PDB entry 3CWB | X-ray diffraction, 3.51 A resolution | chains P and Q of the 20 polymer chains in the assembly

Chain P:
Name: Cytochrome b
Organism: Gallus gallus
UniProt: P18946 (CYB_CHICK); numbering as in UniProt (aligned over 1-380)
Chain sequence (380 residues; numbered 1 to 380; the number before each row is that of its first residue):
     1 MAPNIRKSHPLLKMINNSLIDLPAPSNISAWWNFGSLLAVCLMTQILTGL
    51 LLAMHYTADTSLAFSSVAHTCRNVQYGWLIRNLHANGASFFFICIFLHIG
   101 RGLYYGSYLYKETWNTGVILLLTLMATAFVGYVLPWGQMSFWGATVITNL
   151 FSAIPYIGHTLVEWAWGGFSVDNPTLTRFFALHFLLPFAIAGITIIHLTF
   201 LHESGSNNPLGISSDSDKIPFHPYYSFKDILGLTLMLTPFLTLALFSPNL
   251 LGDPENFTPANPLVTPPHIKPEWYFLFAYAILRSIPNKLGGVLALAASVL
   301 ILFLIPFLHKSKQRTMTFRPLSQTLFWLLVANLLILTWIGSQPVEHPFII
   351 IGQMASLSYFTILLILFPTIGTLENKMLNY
Unresolved in the structure: 1
UniProt features mapped onto this chain:
  - binding site (heme b): His-84, His-98, His-183, His-197
  - binding site (a ubiquinone): His-202
Bound ions: heme Fe site 1: His-84, His-183; heme Fe site 2: His-98, His-197
Residues lining bound ligands:
  - heme (HEM), molecule 1: Trp-32, Phe-34, Gly-35, Ser-36, Leu-38, Ala-39, Phe-91, Ile-95, His-98, Ile-99, Arg-101, Ser-107, Tyr-108, Thr-113, Trp-114, Gly-117, Val-118, Leu-120, Leu-121, Ile-190, Thr-194, His-197, Leu-198, Leu-201, Ser-206, Asn-207, Leu-302
  - heme (HEM), molecule 2: Leu-42, Gln-45, Ile-46, Gly-49, Leu-50, Leu-52, Ala-53, Tyr-56, Val-67, Arg-81, His-84, Ala-85, Ala-88, Leu-124, Thr-127, Ala-128, Gly-131, Tyr-132, Leu-134, Pro-135, Phe-180, His-183, Phe-184, Pro-187, Ile-190, Tyr-274
  - ICX (methyl N-[(5Z)-6-({[4-(4-iodobenzyl)phenyl]carbonyl}amino)hex-5-enoyl]glycinate): Met-125, Ala-126, Ala-128, Phe-129, Tyr-132, Trp-142, Gly-143, Val-146, Ile-147, Leu-150, Ile-269, Lys-270, Pro-271, Glu-272, Tyr-274, Phe-275, Ala-278, Tyr-279, Leu-282, Leu-295
  - UQ (Coenzyme Q10, (2Z,6E,10Z,14E,18E,22E,26Z)-isomer): Ser-18, Leu-19, Leu-22, Pro-23, Ala-24, Ile-28, Ser-36, Ala-39, Leu-198, Leu-201, His-202, Ser-206, Phe-221, Tyr-225, Asp-229
What the authors report for this chain:
  - binding site for ICX: Glu-272

Chain Q:
Name: Mitochondrial cytochrome C1, heme protein
Organism: Gallus gallus
Chain sequence (241 residues; numbered 1 to 241; the number before each row is that of its first residue):
     1 GELELHPPAFPWSHGGPLSALDHSSVRRGFQVYKQVCSACHSMDYVAFRN
    51 LIGVTHTEAEAKALAEEVEVQDGPDENGELFMRPGKISDYFPKPYPNPEA
   101 ARAANNGALPPDLSYIVNARHGGEDYVFSLLTGYCDPPAGVVVREGLHYN
   151 PYFPGQAIGMAPPIYNEILEYDDGTPATMSQIAKDVCTFLRWAAEPEHDQ
   201 RKRMGLKMLLISALLTSLLYYMKRHKWSVLKSRKMAYRPPK
Bound ions: heme c Fe: His-41, Met-160
Residues lining bound ligands: heme c (HEC): Val-32, Val-36, Cys-37, Cys-40, His-41, Asn-105, Ala-108, Leu-109, Pro-110, Pro-111, Leu-113, Ile-116, Arg-120, Tyr-126, Val-127, Leu-130, Leu-131, Phe-153, Ile-158, Gly-159, Met-160, Pro-163, Val-186

Chain P / chain Q interface:
Residue-residue contacts (46; chain P residue first):
  Ser-26(P) with Trp-227(Q)
  Ser-65(P) with Tyr-45(Q)
  Ala-68(P) with Tyr-45(Q), hydrophobic; Tyr-115(Q)
  Arg-72(P) with Tyr-45(Q), hydrogen bond (side chain-backbone); Tyr-115(Q), hydrogen bond; Ala-193(Q), hydrogen bond (side chain-backbone)
  Asn-73(P) with Arg-49(Q), hydrogen bond
  Tyr-76(P) with Gln-200(Q)
  Trp-78(P) with Glu-197(Q); Gln-200(Q); Arg-201(Q)
  Leu-79(P) with Met-204(Q), hydrophobic
  Asp-217(P) with Arg-233(Q), salt bridge
  Ile-219(P) with Leu-230(Q), hydrophobic
  Tyr-224(P) with Lys-226(Q); Trp-227(Q), hydrogen bond (backbone-side chain)
  Tyr-225(P) with Trp-227(Q)
  Ile-230(P) with Leu-219(Q), hydrophobic
  Leu-231(P) with Tyr-220(Q), hydrophobic
  Thr-234(P) with Thr-216(Q); Leu-219(Q)
  Leu-235(P) with Thr-216(Q)
  Thr-238(P) with Met-208(Q); Ser-212(Q), hydrogen bond
  Leu-241(P) with Met-208(Q), hydrophobic
  Thr-242(P) with Met-208(Q); Leu-209(Q)
  Leu-245(P) with Arg-201(Q), hydrogen bond (backbone-side chain); Gly-205(Q); Met-208(Q), hydrophobic
  Phe-246(P) with Pro-17(Q); Arg-201(Q), hydrogen bond (backbone-side chain); Lys-202(Q); Gly-205(Q); Leu-206(Q); Leu-209(Q), hydrophobic
  Pro-248(P) with Arg-201(Q)
  Asn-249(P) with Asn-118(Q)
  Pro-254(P) with Asn-118(Q); Ala-119(Q)
  Phe-257(P) with Tyr-115(Q), hydrophobic; Asn-118(Q); Ala-119(Q), hydrophobic
  His-268(P) with Glu-4(Q)
  Glu-345(P) with Glu-2(Q)
Other interface residues (no listed pair), chain P (32 interface residues in all): Phe-64, Phe-227, Lys-228, Ser-247, Thr-258
Other interface residues (no listed pair), chain Q (35 interface residues in all): Val-46, Tyr-90, Ser-114, His-121, Ala-194, Pro-196, Met-222, Lys-223, Val-229

Overview:
32 residues of chain P face 35 of chain Q across their interface, with 8 hydrogen bonds and 1 salt bridge.
Among the polar pairs are Asp-217(P)/Arg-233(Q), Arg-72(P)/Tyr-45(Q) and Arg-72(P)/Tyr-115(Q). Chain P binds
heme, compound ICX and compound UQ. Ligands of chain Q: heme c. From the paper: a binding site for ICX at
Glu-272(P).
Here chain P is Cytochrome b and chain Q is Mitochondrial cytochrome C1, heme protein, both from Gallus
gallus. Entry 3CWB (Chicken Cytochrome BC1 Complex inhibited by an iodinated analogue of the polyketide
Crocacin-D) was determined by X-ray diffraction.
